6G31 - chains A and J of the 6 polymer chains in the assembly; structure by X-ray diffraction, 3.00 A resolution.

== Chain A (and J) ==
Molecule: Geranylgeranyl pyrophosphate synthase
From: Homo sapiens
Notes: EC 2.5.1.-, 2.5.1.1, 2.5.1.29, 2.5.1.10; chain J of this document is another copy of the same molecule, construct and numbering; everything in this record applies to it too
UniProt: O95749 (GGPPS_HUMAN); residues 1-300 here = UniProt positions 1-300
Chain sequence (307 residues; row label = number of the first residue in the row; numbers below 1 keep their minus sign (Gly-6 is residue -6)):
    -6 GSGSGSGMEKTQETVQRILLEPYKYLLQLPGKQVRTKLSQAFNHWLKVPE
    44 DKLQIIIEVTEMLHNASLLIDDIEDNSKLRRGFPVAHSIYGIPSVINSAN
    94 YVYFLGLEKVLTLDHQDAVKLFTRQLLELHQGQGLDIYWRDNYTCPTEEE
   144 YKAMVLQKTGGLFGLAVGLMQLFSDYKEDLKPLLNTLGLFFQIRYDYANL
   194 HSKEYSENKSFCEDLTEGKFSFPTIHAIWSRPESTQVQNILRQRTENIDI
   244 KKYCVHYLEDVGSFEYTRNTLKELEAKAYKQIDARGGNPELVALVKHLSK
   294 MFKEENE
Not modelled in the structure: -6 to 4, 196-201, 297-300 (chain J: -6 to 5, 196-201, 297-300)
Differences from the reference sequence: expression tag (-6 to 0); conflict Gln109 (Pro in O95749); engineered mutation Tyr188 (Asp in O95749)
Metal / ion sites: Mg2+ site 1: Asp64, Asp68 (together with zoledronic acid)
Residues lining bound ligands: zoledronic acid (ZOL): Leu61, Asp64, Asp65, Asp68, Arg73, Gln126, Lys151, Gln185, Tyr188, Lys212
UniProt features mapped onto this chain:
  - binding site (isopentenyl diphosphate): Lys25, Arg28, His57, Arg74
  - binding site (Mg(2+)): Asp64, Asp68
  - binding site (dimethylallyl diphosphate): Arg73, Lys151, Thr152, Gln185, Lys202, Lys212
  - modified residue: Met1 (N-acetylmethionine)
  - natural variant: Pro15 (P15S: In MDHLO; uncertain significance), Phe257 (F257C: In MDHLO), Tyr259 (Y259C: In MDHLO), Arg261 (R261G: In MDHLO; R261H: In MDHLO)
What the authors report for this chain:
  - mutagenesis - D188Y (3-fold): decreased binding to zoledronic acid
  - conformationally variable residues (loop rearrangement, order/disorder transition, side-chain flip): Arg73, Gln126, Tyr188, Lys212
  - binding site for zoledronic acid: Arg73, Lys212
  - mutagenesis - D188Y (4-fold): decreased catalytic activity
  - mutagenesis - D188Y: decreased stability
  - mutagenesis - D188Y: abolished growth
  - disease-associated variants - D188Y: decreased catalytic activity (citing earlier work)

== How chain A and chain J interact ==
Residue-residue contacts (17):
  Glu14(A) with Ser227(J); Thr228(J), hydrogen bond (side chain-backbone); Gln229(J)
  Tyr18(A) with Gln229(J); Tyr246(J)
  Gln21(A) with Gln229(J); Tyr246(J), hydrogen bond
  Leu72(A) with Asp242(J)
  Phe76(A) with Tyr246(J), hydrophobic
  Pro77(A) with Asp242(J); Ile243(J), hydrophobic; Tyr246(J)
  Ser81(A) with Gln236(J), hydrogen bond (backbone-side chain); Ile243(J)
  Ile82(A) with Asn232(J); Gln236(J)
  Tyr83(A) with Gln229(J)
Also at the interface, not in a pair above, chain A (10 interface residues in all): Ile11
Also at the interface, not in a pair above, chain J (11 interface residues in all): Glu226, Ile233, Arg235

== Summary ==
10 residues of chain A face 11 of chain J across their interface, with 3 hydrogen bonds. Among the polar pairs
are Glu14(A)-Thr228(J), Gln21(A)-Tyr246(J) and Ser81(A)-Gln236(J). Ligands of chain A: zoledronic acid. The
paper reports a binding site for zoledronic acid at Arg73(A) and Lys212(A); D188Y of chain A reduces binding
to zoledronic acid.
Both chains are Geranylgeranyl pyrophosphate synthase (Homo sapiens). Entry 6G31 (Crystal structure of human
geranylgeranyl diphosphate synthase mutant D188Y bound to zoledronate) was determined by X-ray diffraction
(same publication as 6G32).
